Entry 7RT7 (X-ray diffraction, 2.49 A resolution); this record covers chains A and D.

== Chain A ==
Molecule: RhsP2
Source organism: Pseudomonas aeruginosa (strain UCBPP-PA14)
Notes: fragment: C-terminal toxin domain
UniProt: A0A0H2Z8A2 (A0A0H2Z8A2_PSEAB); numbering as in UniProt (aligned over 1473-1614)
Amino-acid sequence (155 residues; row label = number of the first residue in the row):
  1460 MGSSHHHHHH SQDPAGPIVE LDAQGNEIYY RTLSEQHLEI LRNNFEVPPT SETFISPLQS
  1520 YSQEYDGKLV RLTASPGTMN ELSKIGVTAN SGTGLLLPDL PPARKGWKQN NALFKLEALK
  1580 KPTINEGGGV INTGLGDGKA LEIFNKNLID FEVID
Unresolved in the structure: 1460-1471
Differences from the reference sequence: expression tag (1460-1472)

== Chain D ==
Molecule: RhsI2
Source organism: Pseudomonas aeruginosa (strain UCBPP-PA14)
UniProt: A0A367GXM0 (A0A367GXM0_PSEAI); residues 1-144 here = UniProt positions 1-144
Amino-acid sequence (144 residues; row label = number of the first residue in the row):
     1 MKTIYNFKQR IKEDPEYIRK AHELTLNTTK PKAGLKGTYG LLGSKEWWDN LENGSIPQKE
    61 ISGTIKKVYL TGQDNTEDFN TIDIETENKT LCTEGTYTNK NTDRKHYEAG KKITIKYAFD
   121 PLKKPKPNGD IDYSKIVVEI LISE

== How chain A and chain D interact ==
Pairs across the interface - 51 pairs, chain A then chain D:
  Arg-1490(A) with Gln-73(D); Asp-74(D), salt bridge
  Thr-1491(A) with Gly-72(D); Gln-73(D), hydrogen bond (backbone-backbone)
  Leu-1492(A) with Gly-72(D)
  Ser-1493(A) with Asn-80(D)
  Glu-1494(A) with Glu-94(D); Gly-95(D); Tyr-97(D), hydrogen bond (backbone-side chain); Lys-135(D), salt bridge
  Gln-1495(A) with Asn-80(D), hydrogen bond (side chain-backbone); Gly-95(D); Thr-96(D); Tyr-97(D)
  Glu-1498(A) with Arg-10(D), salt bridge; Tyr-17(D), hydrogen bond; Tyr-97(D)
  Arg-1501(A) with Gly-34(D); Leu-122(D); Tyr-133(D); Ser-134(D); Lys-135(D)
  Asn-1502(A) with Tyr-17(D), hydrogen bond; Ala-21(D); Leu-24(D); Leu-35(D); Ser-134(D), hydrogen bond
  Asn-1503(A) with Tyr-17(D); Lys-20(D); Leu-24(D)
  Phe-1504(A) with Leu-24(D), hydrophobic; Ala-33(D), hydrophobic
  Glu-1505(A) with Lys-20(D), salt bridge
  Thr-1509(A) with Gln-73(D); Asp-74(D), hydrogen bond (side chain-backbone); Asn-75(D)
  Ser-1510(A) with Asp-74(D), hydrogen bond (side chain-backbone); Thr-76(D), hydrogen bond
  Glu-1511(A) with Asp-74(D)
  Thr-1512(A) with Asp-74(D), hydrogen bond (backbone-side chain)
  Phe-1513(A) with Asp-74(D), hydrogen bond (backbone-side chain)
  Tyr-1520(A) with Gln-73(D)
  Ser-1521(A) with Gln-73(D), hydrogen bond
  Tyr-1524(A) with Gly-72(D); Gln-73(D)
  Asp-1525(A) with Thr-71(D); Gly-72(D), hydrogen bond (backbone-backbone)
  Gly-1526(A) with Thr-71(D)
  Asp-1609(A) with Lys-32(D), salt bridge; Lys-124(D), salt bridge
  Phe-1610(A) with Lys-124(D), hydrogen bond (backbone-side chain)
Also at the interface, not in a pair above, chain A (26 interface residues in all): Ile-1499, Ile-1608
Also at the interface, not in a pair above, chain D (32 interface residues in all): Glu-16, Tyr-69, Leu-70, Thr-81, Thr-93, Ile-136, Val-137

== In short ==
26 residues of chain A face 32 of chain D across their interface; the contacts include 14 hydrogen bonds and 6
salt bridges. Among the polar pairs are Arg-1490(A)/Asp-74(D), Glu-1494(A)/Lys-135(D) and
Glu-1498(A)/Arg-10(D).
Chain A is RhsP2 and chain D is RhsI2, both from Pseudomonas aeruginosa (strain UCBPP-PA14); the structure,
Crystal structure of the RhsP2 C-terminal toxin domain in complex with its immunity protein, RhsI2, was
determined by X-ray diffraction.
